4XC4 - chains B and D of the 4 polymer chains in the assembly; structure by X-ray diffraction, 1.50 A resolution.

Chain B (and D):
Name: Insulin
Source organism: Homo sapiens
Notes: chain D of this document is another copy of the same molecule, construct and numbering; everything in this record applies to it too
UniProt: P01308 (INS_HUMAN); residues 1-30 here correspond to UniProt positions 25-54 (UniProt number = residue number + 24)
Chain sequence (30 residues; numbered 1 to 30; the number before each row is that of its first residue):
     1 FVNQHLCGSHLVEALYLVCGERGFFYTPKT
Bound ions: Zn2+ near H10 (its only coordinating residue here)

Chain B / chain D interface:
Pairs across the interface - 32 pairs, chain B then chain D:
  G8(B) with Y16(D)
  S9(B) with Y16(D)
  V12(B) with V12(D), hydrophobic; Y16(D), hydrophobic; F24(D), hydrophobic
  E13(B) with S9(D); E13(D)
  Y16(B) with G8(D); S9(D); V12(D), hydrophobic; Y26(D)
  G20(B) with Y26(D); P28(D)
  E21(B) with P28(D); T30(D)
  G23(B) with Y26(D); P28(D)
  F24(B) with V12(D), hydrophobic; F24(D), hydrophobic; F25(D); Y26(D), hydrogen bond (backbone-backbone)
  F25(B) with F24(D); F25(D), hydrophobic
  Y26(B) with Y16(D); G20(D); G23(D); F24(D), hydrogen bond (backbone-backbone)
  P28(B) with G20(D); E21(D); G23(D)
  K29(B) with E21(D); R22(D)

Overview:
The interface between chain B and chain D involves 13 residues on one side and 14 on the other, with 2
hydrogen bonds. Its one hydrogen bond, F24(B)-Y26(D), is backbone to backbone.
Chain B and chain D are both Insulin (Homo sapiens); the structure, Insulin co-crystallizes in the presence of
it beta-cell chaperone sulfatide, was determined by X-ray diffraction.
